Entry 8FU6 (electron microscopy, 2.90 A resolution); this record covers chains A and R of the 6 polymer chains in the assembly.

[Chain A]
Protein: Guanine nucleotide-binding protein G(s) subunit alpha isoforms short
Source organism: Homo sapiens
Reference sequence: P63092 (GNAS2_HUMAN), isoform P63092-2; the author numbering skips numbers that UniProt does not, so the offset changes along the chain: 1-48 = UniProt 1-48; 63-394 = UniProt 49-380
Sequence (380 residues; numbered 1 to 394; 14 numbers in that range are skipped by the numbering (no residue carries them; nothing is unmodelled there); the number before each row is that of its first residue):
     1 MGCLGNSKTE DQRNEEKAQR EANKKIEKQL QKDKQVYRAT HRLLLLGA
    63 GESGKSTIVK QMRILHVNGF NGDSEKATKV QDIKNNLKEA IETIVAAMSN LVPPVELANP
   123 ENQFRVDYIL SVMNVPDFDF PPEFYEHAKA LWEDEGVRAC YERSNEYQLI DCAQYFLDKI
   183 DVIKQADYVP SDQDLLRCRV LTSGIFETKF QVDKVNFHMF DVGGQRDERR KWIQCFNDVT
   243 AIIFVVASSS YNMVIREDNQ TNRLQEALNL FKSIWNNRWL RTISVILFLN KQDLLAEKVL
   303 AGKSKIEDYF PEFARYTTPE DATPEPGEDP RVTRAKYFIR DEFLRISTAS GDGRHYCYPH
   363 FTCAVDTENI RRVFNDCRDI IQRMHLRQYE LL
Not modelled in the structure: 1-8, 63-203, 252-260, 298-307

[Chain R]
Protein: Glucagon receptor
Source organism: Homo sapiens
Reference sequence: P47871 (GLR_HUMAN); residues 27-477 here = UniProt positions 27-477
Sequence (496 residues; row label = number of the first residue in the row; numbers below 1 keep their minus sign (Met-7 is residue -7)):
    -7 MKTIIALSYI FCLVFADYKD DDDALEVLFQ GPSGQVMDFL FEKWKLYGDQ CHHNLSLLPP
    53 PTELVCNRTF DKYSCWPDTP ANTTANISCP WYLPWHHKVQ HRFVFKRCGP DGQWVRGPRG
   113 QPWRDASQCQ MDGEEIEVQK EVAKMYSSFQ VMYTVGYSLS LGALLLALAI LGGLSKLHCT
   173 RNAIHANLFA SFVLKASSVL VIDGLLRTRY SQKIGDDLSV STWLSDGAVA GCRVAAVFMQ
   233 YGIVANYCWL LVEGLYLHNL LGLATLPERS FFSLYLGIGW GAPMLFVVPW AVVKCLFENV
   293 QCWTSNDNMG FWWILRFPVF LAILINFFIF VRIVQLLVAK LRARQMHHTD YKFRLAKSTL
   353 TLIPLLGVHE VVFAFVTDEH AQGTLRSAKL FFDLFLSSFQ GLLVAVLYCF LNKEVQSELR
   413 RRWHRWRLGK VLWEERNTSN HRASSSPGHG PPSKELQFGR GGGSQDSSAE TPLAGGLPRL
   473 AESPFGSGHH HHHHHH
Not modelled in the structure: -7 to 23, 46-80, 101-113, 337-342, 424-488
Differences from the reference sequence: expression tag (-7 to 26, 478-488)
Disulfide bonds: Cys81-Cys121
From the paper describing this entry:
  - conformationally variable residues (domain motion, order/disorder transition): Phe31, Lys35, Lys37, Cys43, Cys67, Gln131, Ser213, Ala256, Arg334, Arg336, His339, Tyr343
  - contacts within the chain: Asp195-Arg199 (salt bridge)

[Interface between chain A and chain R]
Pairs across the interface (26; chain A residue first):
  Gln35(A) - Arg261(R)
  Arg38(A) - Leu258(R)
  Arg38(A) - Glu260(R)  hydrogen bond (side chain-backbone)
  Ala39(A) - Glu260(R)
  His41(A) - Thr257(R)
  Val217(A) - Thr257(R)
  Tyr358(A) - Arg336(R)
  Arg380(A) - Gly254(R)
  Asp381(A) - Lys332(R)  salt bridge
  Ile383(A) - Ala256(R)
  Gln384(A) - Leu253(R)  hydrogen bond (side chain-backbone)
  Gln384(A) - Lys332(R)
  Arg385(A) - Lys332(R)  hydrogen bond (side chain-backbone)
  Arg385(A) - Ala335(R)
  Arg385(A) - Arg336(R)
  Tyr391(A) - Arg173(R)
  Tyr391(A) - Tyr248(R)
  Tyr391(A) - Leu249(R)  hydrophobic
  Glu392(A) - Arg346(R)  hydrogen bond (backbone-side chain)
  Glu392(A) - Asn404(R)
  Glu392(A) - Lys405(R)
  Leu393(A) - Leu329(R)
  Leu393(A) - Arg346(R)
  Leu393(A) - Ser350(R)  hydrogen bond (backbone-side chain)
  Leu394(A) - Leu329(R)  hydrophobic
  Leu394(A) - Arg346(R)  hydrogen bond (backbone-side chain)
Interface residues without a listed pair, chain A (18 interface residues in all): His387, Leu388, Gln390
Interface residues without a listed pair, chain R (24 interface residues in all): His177, Glu245, Leu252, Pro259, Leu328, Leu354

[In short]
18 residues of chain A face 24 of chain R across their interface, with 6 hydrogen bonds and 1 salt bridge.
Among the polar pairs are Asp381(A)-Lys332(R), Arg38(A)-Glu260(R) and Gln384(A)-Leu253(R). From the paper:
conformational variability at Phe31(R), Lys35(R) and Lys37(R) among others; contacts within the chain
involving Asp195(R) and Arg199(R).
Here chain A is Guanine nucleotide-binding protein G(s) subunit alpha isoforms short and chain R is Glucagon
receptor, both from Homo sapiens. Entry 8FU6 (GCGR-Gs complex in the presence of RAMP2) was determined by
electron microscopy.
